PDB entry 6J8W | X-ray diffraction, 2.35 A resolution | chains A and B

# Chain A (and B)
Name: MoeN5, DNA-binding protein 7d
From: Streptomyces ghanaensis
Notes: chain B of this document is another copy of the same molecule, construct and numbering; everything in this record applies to it too
Reference sequence: chimeric construct of A0A010, P39476: residues 1-260 from A0A010 (A0A010_9ACTN) positions 1-260 (same numbers); residues 266-329 from P39476 positions 1-64 (UniProt number = residue number - 265)
Sequence (343 residues; row label = number of the first residue in the row; numbers below 1 keep their minus sign (Met-13 is residue -13)):
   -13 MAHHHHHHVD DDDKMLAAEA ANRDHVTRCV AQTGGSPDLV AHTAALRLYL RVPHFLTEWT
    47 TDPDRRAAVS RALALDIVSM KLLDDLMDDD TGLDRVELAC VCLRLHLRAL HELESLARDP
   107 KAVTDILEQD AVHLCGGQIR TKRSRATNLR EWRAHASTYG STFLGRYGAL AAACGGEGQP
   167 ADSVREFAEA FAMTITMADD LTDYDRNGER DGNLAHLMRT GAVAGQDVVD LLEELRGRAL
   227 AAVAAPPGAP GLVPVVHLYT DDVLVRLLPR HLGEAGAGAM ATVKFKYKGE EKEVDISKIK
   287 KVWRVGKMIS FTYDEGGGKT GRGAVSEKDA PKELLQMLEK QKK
Disordered / not traced: -13 to -6, 193-196, 259-329 (chain B: -13 to -6, 328-329)
Differences from the reference sequence: expression tag (-13 to 0); linker (261-265)
Curated features (UniProtKB/Swiss-Prot):
  - modified residue (N6-methyllysine): Lys270, Lys272, Lys326, Lys328, Lys329

# Chain A / chain B interface
Residue-residue contacts (74; chain A residue first):
  Gln18(A) - Val118(B)
  Thr19(A) - Val118(B)
  Thr19(A) - Cys121(B)
  Thr19(A) - Gly122(B)  hydrogen bond (backbone-backbone)
  Thr19(A) - Ile125(B)
  Gly20(A) - Arg129(B)  hydrogen bond (backbone-side chain)
  Met66(A) - Leu89(B)  hydrophobic
  Leu69(A) - Leu72(B)  hydrophobic
  Leu69(A) - Ala85(B)  hydrophobic
  Leu72(A) - Leu72(B)  hydrophobic
  Leu72(A) - Arg81(B)
  Met73(A) - Arg81(B)  hydrogen bond (backbone-side chain)
  Met73(A) - Val82(B)  hydrophobic
  Met73(A) - Ala85(B)  hydrophobic
  Asp74(A) - Arg81(B)
  Asp75(A) - Arg81(B)  salt bridge
  Arg81(A) - Leu72(B)  hydrogen bond (side chain-backbone)
  Arg81(A) - Met73(B)  hydrogen bond (side chain-backbone)
  Arg81(A) - Asp75(B)
  Arg81(A) - Arg81(B)
  Val82(A) - Met73(B)  hydrophobic
  Val82(A) - Ile125(B)  hydrophobic
  Glu83(A) - Arg129(B)  salt bridge
  Ala85(A) - Leu69(B)
  Ala85(A) - Met73(B)  hydrophobic
  Cys86(A) - Cys121(B)  hydrogen bond (backbone-side chain)
  Cys86(A) - Gln124(B)
  Cys86(A) - Ile125(B)  hydrophobic
  Leu89(A) - Met66(B)  hydrophobic
  Leu89(A) - Cys121(B)  hydrophobic
  Arg90(A) - Glu114(B)  salt bridge
  Arg90(A) - Ala117(B)
  Arg90(A) - Val118(B)
  Arg90(A) - Cys121(B)
  His92(A) - His92(B)  hydrogen bond
  Leu93(A) - Leu113(B)
  Leu93(A) - Glu114(B)
  Leu93(A) - Arg152(B)
  Arg94(A) - Glu114(B)  salt bridge
  Leu96(A) - Leu96(B)  hydrophobic
  Leu96(A) - Thr110(B)
  His97(A) - Asp111(B)  salt bridge
  His97(A) - Glu114(B)
  Glu100(A) - Glu100(B)
  Glu100(A) - Pro106(B)
  Glu100(A) - Thr110(B)  hydrogen bond
  Ser101(A) - Lys107(B)
  Pro106(A) - Pro106(B)  hydrophobic
  Lys107(A) - His97(B)  hydrogen bond
  Lys107(A) - Glu100(B)
  Thr110(A) - Leu96(B)
  Thr110(A) - Glu100(B)  hydrogen bond
  Leu113(A) - Leu93(B)
  Glu114(A) - Arg90(B)  salt bridge
  Glu114(A) - Leu93(B)
  Glu114(A) - Arg94(B)  salt bridge
  Glu114(A) - His97(B)
  Ala117(A) - Arg90(B)
  Val118(A) - Gln18(B)
  Val118(A) - Thr19(B)
  Val118(A) - Arg90(B)
  Cys121(A) - Thr19(B)
  Cys121(A) - Cys86(B)  hydrogen bond (side chain-backbone)
  Cys121(A) - Leu89(B)  hydrophobic
  Cys121(A) - Arg90(B)
  Gly122(A) - Thr19(B)
  Gln124(A) - Cys86(B)
  Ile125(A) - Thr19(B)
  Ile125(A) - Gly20(B)
  Ile125(A) - Val82(B)  hydrophobic
  Ile125(A) - Cys86(B)  hydrophobic
  Lys128(A) - Val82(B)
  Arg129(A) - Gly20(B)
  Arg152(A) - Leu93(B)
Other interface residues (no listed pair), chain A (41 interface residues in all): Gly21, Ser22, Val87, Asp111
Other interface residues (no listed pair), chain B (39 interface residues in all): Gly21, Glu83, Val87, Ser101, Lys128

# Overview
The interface between chain A and chain B involves 41 residues on one side and 39 on the other; the contacts
include 11 hydrogen bonds and 7 salt bridges. Polar contacts include Asp75(A)-Arg81(B), Glu83(A)-Arg129(B) and
Arg90(A)-Glu114(B).
Both chains are MoeN5, DNA-binding protein 7d (Streptomyces ghanaensis). Entry 6J8W (Structure of MOEN5-SSO7D
fusion protein in complex with lig 1) was determined by X-ray diffraction (same publication as 6J8V and 5GWW).
